PDB entry 1MHY | X-ray diffraction, 2.00 A resolution | chains B and G of the 3 polymer chains in the assembly

[Chain B]
Name: Methane monooxygenase hydroxylase
Organism: Methylosinus trichosporium
Notes: EC 1.14.13.25
UniProtKB: P27354 (MEMB_METTR); aligned to UniProt positions 1-395 over residues 1-395 (the alignment contains insertions or deletions, so no single offset holds)
Sequence (395 residues; numbered 1 to 395; the number before each row is that of its first residue):
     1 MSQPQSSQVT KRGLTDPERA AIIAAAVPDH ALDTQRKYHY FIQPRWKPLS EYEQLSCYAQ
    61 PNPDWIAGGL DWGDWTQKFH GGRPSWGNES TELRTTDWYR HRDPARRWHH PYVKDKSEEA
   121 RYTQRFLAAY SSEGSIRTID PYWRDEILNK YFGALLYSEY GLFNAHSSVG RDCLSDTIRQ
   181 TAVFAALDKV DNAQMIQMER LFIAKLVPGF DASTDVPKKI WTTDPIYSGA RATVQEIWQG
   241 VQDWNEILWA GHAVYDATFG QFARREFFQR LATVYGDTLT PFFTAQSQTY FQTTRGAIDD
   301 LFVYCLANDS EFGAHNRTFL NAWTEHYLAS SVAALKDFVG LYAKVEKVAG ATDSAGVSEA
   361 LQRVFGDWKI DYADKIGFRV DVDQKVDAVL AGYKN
Not modelled in the structure: 1-10, 394-395
Construct notes: conflict Tyr255 (Met in P27354), Asp256 (Ile in P27354), Ala349 (Ser348 in P27354), Gly350 (Arg349 in P27354), Thr352 (Asp351 in P27354), Asp353 (Arg352 in P27354), Gly356 (Ala361 in P27354), Val357 (Ala362 in P27354), Glu359 (Ser364 in P27354), Leu361 (Ile366 in P27354), Gln362 (Gly367 in P27354), Lys369 (Ser in P27354), Tyr372 (Thr371 in P27354); insertion (348, 364-368, 371, 373)

[Chain G]
Name: Methane monooxygenase hydroxylase
Organism: Methylosinus trichosporium
Notes: EC 1.14.13.25
UniProtKB: P27355 (MEMG_METTR); residues 1-169 here = UniProt positions 1-169
Sequence (169 residues; row label = number of the first residue in the row):
     1 MAKREPIHDN SIRTEWEAKI AKLTSVDQAT KFIQDFRLAY TSPFRKSYDI DVDYQYIERK
    61 IEEKLSVLKT EKLPVADLIT KATTGEDAAA VEATWIAKIK AAKSKYEAEA IHIEFRQLYK
   121 PPVLPVNVFL RTDAALGTVL MEIRNTDYYG TPLEGLRKER GVKVLHLQA
Not modelled in the structure: 1, 169
Construct notes: conflict Ala88 (Arg in P27355), Glu109 (Asp in P27355), Ala110 (Gly in P27355), Arg160 (Pro in P27355)

[Interface between chain B and chain G]
Residue-residue contacts (50; chain B residue first):
  Asp64(B) with His8(G), salt bridge; Arg13(G), salt bridge; Arg59(G), hydrogen bond (backbone-side chain)
  Trp65(B) with Gln55(G), hydrogen bond; Tyr56(G), hydrophobic; Arg59(G)
  Ala67(B) with Arg59(G)
  Asp71(B) with His8(G)
  Trp72(B) with Ile7(G), hydrophobic
  Gly73(B) with Gln55(G)
  Asp74(B) with Gln55(G), hydrogen bond
  His80(B) with His112(G); Met141(G); Arg144(G), hydrogen bond
  Gly81(B) with His112(G); Ile113(G); Arg116(G); Leu140(G)
  Gly82(B) with Arg116(G)
  Arg83(B) with Arg116(G); Leu130(G), hydrogen bond (side chain-backbone); Asp133(G), salt bridge; Ala134(G)
  Pro84(B) with Arg116(G)
  Asn88(B) with Glu62(G)
  Glu89(B) with Arg116(G), salt bridge; Lys120(G); Pro121(G); Val126(G); Phe129(G); Leu130(G)
  Ser90(B) with Val126(G)
  Thr91(B) with Val126(G)
  Glu92(B) with Pro125(G); Val126(G), hydrogen bond (side chain-backbone)
  Arg94(B) with Glu62(G), salt bridge
  Val241(B) with Asn127(G)
  Gln242(B) with Asn127(G), hydrogen bond (backbone-side chain); Leu130(G)
  Asp243(B) with Asn127(G), hydrogen bond (backbone-side chain)
  Glu246(B) with Asn127(G), hydrogen bond
  Phe312(B) with Glu63(G); Val67(G), hydrophobic
  His315(B) with Ser66(G), hydrogen bond; Val67(G); Thr70(G)
  Thr318(B) with Thr70(G); Leu78(G)
  Phe319(B) with Thr70(G)
  Ala322(B) with Val75(G), hydrophobic
Also at the interface, not in a pair above, chain B (29 interface residues in all): Ile66, Leu70
Also at the interface, not in a pair above, chain G (32 interface residues in all): Tyr54, Lys69, Pro122, Gly137

[Summary]
The interface between chain B and chain G involves 29 residues on one side and 32 on the other, with 10
hydrogen bonds and 5 salt bridges. Polar pairs include Asp64(B)-His8(G), Asp64(B)-Arg13(G) and
Arg83(B)-Asp133(G).
Here chain B is Methane monooxygenase hydroxylase and chain G is Methane monooxygenase hydroxylase, both from
Methylosinus trichosporium. Entry 1MHY (Methane monooxygenase hydroxylase) was determined by X-ray
diffraction, deposited together with 1MHZ.
